PDB entry 2Z34 | X-ray diffraction, 2.40 A resolution | chains A and D of the 4 polymer chains in the assembly

Chain A:
Name: Histone chaperone cia1
From: Schizosaccharomyces pombe
Notes: fragment: N-terminal region 1-161
UniProtKB: O74515 (ASF1_SCHPO); residues 1-161 here = UniProt positions 1-161
Amino-acid sequence (161 residues; numbered 1 to 161; the number before each row is that of its first residue):
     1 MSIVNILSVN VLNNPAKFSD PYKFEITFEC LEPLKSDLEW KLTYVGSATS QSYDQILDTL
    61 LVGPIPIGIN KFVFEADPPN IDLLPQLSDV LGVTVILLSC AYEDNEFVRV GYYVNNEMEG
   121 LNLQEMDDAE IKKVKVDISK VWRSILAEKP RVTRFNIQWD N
Not modelled in the structure: 1, 127-130, 161

Chain D:
Name: Protein hir1
Notes: fragment: Hip1 B domain peptide
UniProtKB: P87314 (HIR1_SCHPO); residues 469-497 here = UniProt positions 469-497
Amino-acid sequence (29 residues; numbered 469 to 497; the number before each row is that of its first residue):
   469 IPTKFVQKVT ITKEGKKRVA PQLLTTLSA
Not modelled in the structure: 469-474, 497

Interface between chain A and chain D:
Contacting residue pairs (10):
  Ser36(A) with Lys481(D), hydrogen bond (side chain-backbone); Glu482(D), hydrogen bond (side chain-backbone); Gly483(D)
  Asp37(A) with Glu482(D)
  Glu39(A) with Lys484(D), salt bridge
  Leu61(A) with Glu482(D)
  Glu103(A) with Glu482(D); Gly483(D)
  Asp104(A) with Lys484(D), salt bridge; Lys485(D), hydrogen bond (side chain-backbone)
Also at the interface, not in a pair above, chain A (7 interface residues in all): Lys35

Overview:
The interface between chain A and chain D involves 7 residues on one side and 5 on the other, with 3 hydrogen
bonds and 2 salt bridges. Among the polar pairs are Glu39(A)-Lys484(D), Asp104(A)-Lys484(D) and
Ser36(A)-Lys481(D).
Here chain A is Histone chaperone cia1 (Schizosaccharomyces pombe) and chain D is Protein hir1. Entry 2Z34
(Crystal structure of SpCia1/Asf1 complex with Hip1) was determined by X-ray diffraction together with 2Z3F
and 2CU9 from the same study.
